5VNL - chains A and B of the 3 polymer chains in the assembly; structure by X-ray diffraction, 2.39 A resolution.

== Chain A ==
Protein: Protein transport protein Sec23A
From: Homo sapiens
Reference sequence: Q15436 (SC23A_HUMAN); residue numbers follow UniProt; this construct covers 1-764
Chain sequence (764 residues; each row starts with the number of its first residue):
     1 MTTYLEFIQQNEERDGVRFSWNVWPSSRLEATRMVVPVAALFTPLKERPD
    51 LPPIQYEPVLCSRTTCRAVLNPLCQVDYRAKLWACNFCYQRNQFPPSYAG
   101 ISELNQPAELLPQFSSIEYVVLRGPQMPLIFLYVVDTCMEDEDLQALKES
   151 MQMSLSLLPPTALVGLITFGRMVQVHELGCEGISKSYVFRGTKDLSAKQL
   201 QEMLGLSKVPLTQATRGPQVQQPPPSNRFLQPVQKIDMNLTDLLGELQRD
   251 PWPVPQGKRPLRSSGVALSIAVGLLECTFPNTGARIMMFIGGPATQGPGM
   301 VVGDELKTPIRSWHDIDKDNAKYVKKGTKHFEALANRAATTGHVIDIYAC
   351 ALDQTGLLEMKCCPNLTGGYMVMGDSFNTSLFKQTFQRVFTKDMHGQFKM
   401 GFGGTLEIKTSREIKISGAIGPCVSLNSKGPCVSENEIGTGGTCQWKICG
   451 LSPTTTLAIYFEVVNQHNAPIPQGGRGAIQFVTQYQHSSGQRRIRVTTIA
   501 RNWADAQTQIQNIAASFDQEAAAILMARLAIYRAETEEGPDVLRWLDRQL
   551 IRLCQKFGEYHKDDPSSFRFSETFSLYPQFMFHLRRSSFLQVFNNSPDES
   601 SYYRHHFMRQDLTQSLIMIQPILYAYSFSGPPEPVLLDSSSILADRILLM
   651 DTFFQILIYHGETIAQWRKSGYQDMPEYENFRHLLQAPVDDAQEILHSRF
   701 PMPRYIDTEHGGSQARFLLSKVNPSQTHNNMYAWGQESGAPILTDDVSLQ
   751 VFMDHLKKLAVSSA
Unresolved in the structure: 1-2, 206-222, 465-473, 538-540, 667-678, 724-745
Bound ions: Zn2+: Cys61, Cys66, Cys85, Cys88

== Chain B ==
Protein: Protein transport protein Sec24A
From: Homo sapiens
Reference sequence: O95486 (SC24A_HUMAN); residues 346-1093 here = UniProt positions 346-1093
Chain sequence (748 residues; each row starts with the number of its first residue):
   346 EGLRVVNLLQERNMLPSTPLKPPVPNLHEDIQKLNCNPELFRCTLTSIPQ
   396 TQALLNKAKLPLGLLLHPFKDLVQLPVVTSSTIVRCRSCRTYINPFVSFL
   446 DQRRWKCNLCYRVNDVPEEFLYNPLTRVYGEPHRRPEVQNATIEFMAPSE
   496 YMLRPPQPPVYLFVFDVSHNAVETGYLNSVCQSLLDNLDLLPGNTRTKIG
   546 FITFDSTIHFYGLQESLSQPQMLIVSDIEDVFIPMPENLLVNLNESKELV
   596 QDLLKTLPQMFTKTLETQSALGPALQAAFKLMSPTGGRMSVFQTQLPTLG
   646 VGALKPREEPNHRSSAKDIHMTPSTDFYKKLALDCSGQQVAVDLFLLSGQ
   696 YSDLASLGCISRYSAGSVYYYPSYHHQHNPVQVQKLQKELQRYLTRKIGF
   746 EAVMRIRCTKGLSIHTFHGNFFVRSTDLLSLPNVNPDAGYAVQMSVEESL
   796 TDTQLVSFQSALLYTSSKGERRIRVHTLCLPVVSTLNDVFLGADVQAISG
   846 LLANMAVDRSMTASLSDARDALVNAVIDSLSAYRSSVLSNQQPGLMVPFS
   896 LRLFPLFVLALLKQKSFQTGTNARLDERIFAMCQVKNQPLVYLMLTTHPS
   946 LYRVDNLSDEGALNISDRTIPQPPILQLSVEKLSRDGAFLMDAGSVLMLW
   996 VGKNCTQNFLSQVLGVQNYASIPQPMTDLPELDTPESARIIAFISWLREQ
  1046 RPFFPILYVIADESPMKANFLQNMIEDRTESALSYYEFLLHIQQQVNK
Unresolved in the structure: 467-475, 663-665, 883-887
Construct notes: conflict Ala1056 (Arg in O95486)
UniProt features mapped onto this chain:
  - region: Cys431 to Cys455 (Zinc finger-like)
  - binding site (Zn(2+)): Cys431, Cys434, Cys452, Cys455
  - mutagenesis: Arg541 (R541A: Decreased ability to interact with and package the SNARE SEC22B cargo into COPII vesicles. Has no effect on other cargos packaging)
Bound ions: Zn2+: Cys431, Cys434, Cys452, Cys455
Small-molecule neighbours: 4-phenyl-butanoic acid (CLT): Arg430, Tyr437, Tyr496, Val748, Arg750, Arg752, Ala806, Leu807, Leu808, Ile818

== How chain A and chain B interact ==
Pairs across the interface (37):
  Glu181(A) with Gln564(B)
  Gly182(A) with Gln564(B), hydrogen bond (backbone-side chain)
  Ile183(A) with Gln564(B); Pro565(B); Gln566(B); Met567(B); Met605(B), hydrophobic
  Ser184(A) with Gln564(B); Pro565(B); Gln566(B); Met567(B), hydrogen bond (backbone-backbone)
  Lys185(A) with Met567(B); Ile569(B)
  Ser186(A) with Met567(B), hydrogen bond (backbone-backbone); Leu568(B); Ile569(B), hydrogen bond (backbone-backbone)
  Tyr187(A) with Ile569(B)
  Val188(A) with Leu568(B), hydrophobic; Ile569(B), hydrogen bond (backbone-backbone); Val570(B); Phe577(B); Pro579(B), hydrophobic
  Phe189(A) with Ser571(B); Phe577(B)
  Arg190(A) with Asp575(B), salt bridge; Phe577(B)
  Lys193(A) with Asp572(B), salt bridge; Asp575(B), salt bridge
  Met203(A) with Ser571(B)
  Glu246(A) with Leu562(B); Ser563(B), hydrogen bond
  Gln248(A) with Gln559(B), hydrogen bond; Ser561(B); Leu562(B)
  Trp252(A) with Ile578(B); Pro579(B); Pro581(B), hydrophobic
Interface residues without a listed pair, chain A (18 interface residues in all): Met172, Gln174, Pro251
Interface residues without a listed pair, chain B (23 interface residues in all): Thr552, Val576, Met580, Thr601

== Summary ==
The interface between chain A and chain B involves 18 residues on one side and 23 on the other; the contacts
include 7 hydrogen bonds and 3 salt bridges. Among the polar pairs are Arg190(A)-Asp575(B),
Lys193(A)-Asp572(B) and Lys193(A)-Asp575(B). Chain B binds 4-phenyl-butanoic acid.
Here chain A is Protein transport protein Sec23A and chain B is Protein transport protein Sec24A, both from
Homo sapiens. Entry 5VNL (Crystal structure of Sec23a/Sec24a/Sec22 complexed with 4-phenylbutyric acid (1mM
soaking)) was determined by X-ray diffraction (same publication as 5VNE, 5VNF, 5VNG, 5VNH, 5VNI, 5VNJ and 4
further entries).
